6Q70 - chains A and B; structure by X-ray diffraction, 2.05 A resolution.

== Chain A (and B) ==
Molecule: Alanine racemase 2
Source organism: Bacillus subtilis
Notes: EC 5.1.1.1; chain B of this document is another copy of the same molecule, construct and numbering; everything in this record applies to it too
Reference sequence: P94494 (ALR2_BACSU); residue numbers follow UniProt; this construct covers 1-394
Sequence (394 residues; numbered 1 to 394; the number before each row is that of its first residue):
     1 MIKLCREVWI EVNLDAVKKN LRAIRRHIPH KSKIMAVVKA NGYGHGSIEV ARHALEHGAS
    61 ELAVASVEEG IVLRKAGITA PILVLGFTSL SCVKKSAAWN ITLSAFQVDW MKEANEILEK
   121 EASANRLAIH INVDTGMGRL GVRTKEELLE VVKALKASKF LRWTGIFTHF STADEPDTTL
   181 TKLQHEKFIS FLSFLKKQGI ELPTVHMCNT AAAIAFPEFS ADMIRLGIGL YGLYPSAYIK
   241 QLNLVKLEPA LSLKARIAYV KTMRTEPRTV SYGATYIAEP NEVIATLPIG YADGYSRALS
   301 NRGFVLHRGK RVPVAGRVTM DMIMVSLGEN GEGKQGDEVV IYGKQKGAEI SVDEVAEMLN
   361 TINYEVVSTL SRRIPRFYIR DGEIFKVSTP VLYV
Disordered / not traced: 387-394
Glycans and other covalent adducts: pyridoxal phosphate (PLP) linked to K39
Small-molecule neighbours: pyridoxal phosphate (PLP): V37, Y43, L85, R139, H169, N209, T210, R225, L226, G227, I228, Y364

== Interface between chain A and chain B ==
Inter-chain disulfides: C5(A)-C92(B), C92(A)-C5(B)
Residue-residue contacts (149; chain A residue first):
  L4(A) with S89(B); S91(B); C92(B)
  C5(A) with V67(B), hydrophobic; E68(B), hydrogen bond (backbone-side chain); F87(B); T88(B); S89(B), hydrogen bond (backbone-backbone); C92(B), disulfide; K95(B)
  R6(A) with S66(B); E68(B)
  E7(A) with F87(B); S89(B)
  K39(A) with M320(B); D321(B)
  A40(A) with A292(B), hydrophobic; M320(B), hydrophobic; R373(B)
  Y43(A) with M320(B), hydrophobic
  A65(A) with D321(B); R373(B)
  S66(A) with R6(B)
  V67(A) with C5(B), hydrophobic
  E68(A) with C5(B), hydrogen bond (side chain-backbone); R6(B), hydrogen bond (side chain-backbone)
  E69(A) with R373(B), salt bridge
  F87(A) with C5(B); E7(B); A258(B); Q335(B)
  T88(A) with C5(B)
  S89(A) with L4(B), hydrogen bond (side chain-backbone); C5(B), hydrogen bond (backbone-backbone); E7(B)
  S91(A) with L4(B), hydrogen bond (side chain-backbone)
  C92(A) with L4(B); C5(B), disulfide
  F106(A) with Y259(B), hydrophobic
  Q107(A) with Y259(B); Q335(B), hydrogen bond
  D134(A) with K261(B), salt bridge
  T135(A) with P267(B)
  G136(A) with P267(B); T269(B), hydrogen bond (backbone-side chain)
  M137(A) with T269(B); V270(B); S271(B), hydrogen bond (backbone-backbone); Y272(B); T319(B)
  G138(A) with K261(B), hydrogen bond (backbone-side chain); T269(B); M324(B)
  R139(A) with K261(B), hydrogen bond (backbone-side chain); T286(B), hydrogen bond (backbone-side chain); T319(B), hydrogen bond; M322(B); M324(B)
  L140(A) with Y259(B), hydrophobic; T286(B); M322(B), hydrophobic
  R143(A) with K261(B); M263(B); T265(B), hydrogen bond (side chain-backbone); P267(B), hydrogen bond (side chain-backbone)
  H169(A) with Y272(B), hydrogen bond
  F170(A) with Y272(B)
  S171(A) with S271(B); Y272(B); G273(B), hydrogen bond (backbone-backbone)
  T172(A) with G273(B)
  E175(A) with G273(B)
  K187(A) with E266(B), hydrogen bond (side chain-backbone); P267(B)
  A258(A) with F87(B), hydrophobic
  Y259(A) with F106(B), hydrophobic; Q107(B); L140(B), hydrophobic
  K261(A) with D134(B); G138(B), hydrogen bond (side chain-backbone); R139(B), hydrogen bond (side chain-backbone); R143(B)
  M263(A) with R143(B)
  T265(A) with R143(B), hydrogen bond (backbone-side chain)
  E266(A) with K187(B), hydrogen bond (backbone-side chain)
  P267(A) with T135(B); G136(B); R143(B), hydrogen bond (backbone-side chain); K187(B)
  T269(A) with G136(B), hydrogen bond (side chain-backbone); M137(B); G138(B)
  V270(A) with M137(B)
  S271(A) with M137(B), hydrogen bond (backbone-backbone); S171(B)
  Y272(A) with M137(B), hydrophobic; H169(B), hydrogen bond; F170(B); S171(B)
  G273(A) with S171(B), hydrogen bond (backbone-backbone); T172(B); E175(B)
  A274(A) with T172(B)
  T286(A) with R139(B), hydrogen bond (side chain-backbone); L140(B)
  Y291(A) with I362(B); Y364(B); E365(B); S368(B); T369(B)
  A292(A) with A40(B), hydrophobic; S368(B)
  S296(A) with E365(B)
  R297(A) with T361(B); I362(B); E365(B), hydrogen bond (backbone-side chain)
  T319(A) with M137(B); R139(B), hydrogen bond
  M320(A) with K39(B); A40(B), hydrophobic; Y43(B), hydrophobic; Y364(B), hydrophobic; S368(B)
  D321(A) with K39(B), salt bridge; A65(B)
  M322(A) with R139(B); L140(B), hydrophobic
  M324(A) with R139(B)
  Q335(A) with F87(B); Q107(B), hydrogen bond
  T361(A) with R297(B)
  I362(A) with Y291(B); R297(B)
  Y364(A) with Y291(B)
  E365(A) with Y291(B); S296(B); R297(B), hydrogen bond (side chain-backbone)
  S368(A) with Y291(B); A292(B); M320(B)
  T369(A) with Y291(B)
  S371(A) with R372(B)
  R372(A) with S371(B); R372(B); R373(B)
  R373(A) with A40(B); A65(B); E69(B), salt bridge; R372(B)
Also at the interface, not in a pair above, chain A (77 interface residues in all): K3, L85, G86, K95, G141, T144, L180, R268, I284, R317, N360
Also at the interface, not in a pair above, chain B (74 interface residues in all): K3, G86, G141, T144, R268, A274, I284, N360

== Overview ==
Chain A and chain B form an interface of 77 and 74 residues respectively, with 2 disulfide bonds, 33 hydrogen
bonds and 4 salt bridges. Polar contacts include E69(A)-R373(B), D134(A)-K261(B) and D321(A)-K39(B).
Covalently linked pyridoxal phosphate: at K39(A).
Chain A and chain B are both Alanine racemase 2 (Bacillus subtilis); the structure, Crystal structure of the
alanine racemase Bsu17640 from Bacillus subtilis in the presence of HEPES, was determined by X-ray diffraction
(same publication as 6Q71, 6Q72 and 5IRP).
